PDB entry 3GKY | X-ray diffraction, 1.80 A resolution | chains A and B of the 4 polymer chains in the assembly

== Chain A ==
Molecule: Insulin A chain
UniProtKB: P01315 (INS_PIG); residues 1-21 here correspond to UniProt positions 88-108 (UniProt number = residue number + 87)
Amino-acid sequence (21 residues; each row starts with the number of its first residue):
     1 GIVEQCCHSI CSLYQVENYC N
Sequence notes: conflict His8 (Thr95 in P01315), Val16 (Leu103 in P01315)
Disulfide bonds: Cys6-Cys11

== Chain B ==
Molecule: Insulin B chain
UniProtKB: P01315 (INS_PIG); residues 1-30 here correspond to UniProt positions 25-54 (UniProt number = residue number + 24)
Amino-acid sequence (30 residues; numbered 1 to 30; the number before each row is that of its first residue):
     1 FVNQHLCGSH LVEALYLVCG ERGFFYTPKA
Bound ions: Zn2+ near His10 (its only coordinating residue here)

== Chain A / chain B interface ==
Cross-chain cystine bridges: Cys7(A)-Cys7(B), Cys20(A)-Cys19(B)
Pairs across the interface (33):
  Gly1(A) - Ala30(B)  hydrogen bond (backbone-backbone)
  Ile2(A) - Leu11(B)  hydrophobic
  Ile2(A) - Leu15(B)  hydrophobic
  Ile2(A) - Ala30(B)
  Val3(A) - Ala30(B)  hydrogen bond (backbone-backbone)
  Glu4(A) - Ala30(B)  hydrogen bond (backbone-backbone)
  Cys6(A) - His5(B)
  Cys6(A) - Leu6(B)  hydrogen bond (backbone-backbone)
  Cys6(A) - Leu11(B)  hydrophobic
  Cys7(A) - His5(B)  hydrogen bond (backbone-side chain)
  Cys7(A) - Leu6(B)  hydrogen bond (backbone-backbone)
  Cys7(A) - Cys7(B)  disulfide
  Ser9(A) - His5(B)
  Ile10(A) - Asn3(B)
  Ile10(A) - Gln4(B)
  Ile10(A) - His5(B)
  Ser12(A) - Phe1(B)
  Leu13(A) - Phe1(B)
  Leu13(A) - Val18(B)  hydrophobic
  Val16(A) - Leu15(B)
  Glu17(A) - Val18(B)
  Glu17(A) - Arg22(B)  salt bridge
  Asn18(A) - Phe25(B)
  Tyr19(A) - Leu15(B)  hydrophobic
  Tyr19(A) - Phe24(B)
  Tyr19(A) - Phe25(B)  hydrogen bond (backbone-backbone)
  Cys20(A) - Cys19(B)  disulfide
  Cys20(A) - Gly23(B)
  Cys20(A) - Phe25(B)
  Asn21(A) - Arg22(B)
  Asn21(A) - Gly23(B)  hydrogen bond (backbone-backbone)
  Asn21(A) - Phe24(B)  hydrogen bond (side chain-backbone)
  Asn21(A) - Phe25(B)
Interface residues without a listed pair, chain A (18 interface residues in all): His8, Cys11
Interface residues without a listed pair, chain B (20 interface residues in all): Val2, Ala14, Tyr26, Thr27, Pro28

== Summary ==
The interface between chain A and chain B involves 18 residues on one side and 20 on the other, with 2
disulfide bonds, 9 hydrogen bonds and 1 salt bridge. Polar pairs include Glu17(A)-Arg22(B), Gly1(A)-Ala30(B)
and Glu4(A)-Ala30(B).
Chain A is Insulin A chain and chain B is Insulin B chain; the structure, The Structural Basis of an ER
Stress-Associated Bottleneck in a Protein Folding Landscape, was determined by X-ray diffraction.
